PDB entry 6INN | X-ray diffraction, 3.00 A resolution | chain A

[Chain A]
Molecule: Macrophage mannose receptor 1
From: Homo sapiens
UniProtKB: P22897 (MRC1_HUMAN); numbering as in UniProt (aligned over 22-629)
Sequence (614 residues; row label = number of the first residue in the row):
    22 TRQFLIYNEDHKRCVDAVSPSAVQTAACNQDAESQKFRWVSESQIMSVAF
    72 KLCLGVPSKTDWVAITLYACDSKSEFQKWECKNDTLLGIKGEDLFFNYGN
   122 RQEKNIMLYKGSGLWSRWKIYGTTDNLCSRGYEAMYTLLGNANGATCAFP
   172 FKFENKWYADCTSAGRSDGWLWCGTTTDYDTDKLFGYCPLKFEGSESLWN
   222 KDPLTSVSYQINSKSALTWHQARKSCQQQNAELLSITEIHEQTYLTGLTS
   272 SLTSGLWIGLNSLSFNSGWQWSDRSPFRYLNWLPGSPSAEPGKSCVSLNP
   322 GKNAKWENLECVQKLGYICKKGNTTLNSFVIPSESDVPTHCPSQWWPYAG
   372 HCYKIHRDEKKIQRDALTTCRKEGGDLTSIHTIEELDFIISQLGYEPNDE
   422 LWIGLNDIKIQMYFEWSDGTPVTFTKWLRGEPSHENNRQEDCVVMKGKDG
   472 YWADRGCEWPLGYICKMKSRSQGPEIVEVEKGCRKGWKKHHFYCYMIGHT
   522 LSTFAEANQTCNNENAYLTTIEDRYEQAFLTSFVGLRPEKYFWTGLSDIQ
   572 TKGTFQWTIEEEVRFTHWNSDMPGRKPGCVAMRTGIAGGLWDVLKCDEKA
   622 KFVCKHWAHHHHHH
Unresolved in the structure: 355-356, 492-500, 631-635
Sequence notes: expression tag (630-635)
Modified positions: Mse67, Mse128, Mse156, Mse433, Mse466, Mse488, Mse517, Mse593, Mse603 (selenomethionine; parent Met)
Disulfides: C35-C49, C74-C91, C102-C149, C168-C194, C182-C209, C247-C340, C316-C332, C362-C373, C391-C486, C463-C478, C504-C515, C532-C625, C600-C617
Swiss-Prot annotation at these positions:
  - glycosylation (N-linked (GlcNAc...) asparagine): N104, N344, N529
  - natural variant: G396 (G396S: Protective factor against leprosy)

[In short]
Chain A is Macrophage mannose receptor 1 (Homo sapiens); the structure, Crystal structure of the CysR-CTLD3
fragment of human MR at acidic pH (pH 5.6), was determined by X-ray diffraction together with 6INO, 6INU, 6INV
and 6IOE from the same study.
